6JQM - chains A and C of the 6 polymer chains in the assembly; structure by electron microscopy, 3.30 A resolution.

# Chain A (and C)
Molecule: Bifunctional protein PaaZ
Organism: Escherichia coli K-12
Notes: EC 3.3.2.12; chain C of this document is another copy of the same molecule, construct and numbering; everything in this record applies to it too
UniProtKB: P77455 (PAAZ_ECOLI); residues 2-681 here = UniProt positions 2-681
Sequence (688 residues; numbered -6 to 681; the number before each row is that of its first residue; numbers below 1 keep their minus sign (Met-6 is residue -6)):
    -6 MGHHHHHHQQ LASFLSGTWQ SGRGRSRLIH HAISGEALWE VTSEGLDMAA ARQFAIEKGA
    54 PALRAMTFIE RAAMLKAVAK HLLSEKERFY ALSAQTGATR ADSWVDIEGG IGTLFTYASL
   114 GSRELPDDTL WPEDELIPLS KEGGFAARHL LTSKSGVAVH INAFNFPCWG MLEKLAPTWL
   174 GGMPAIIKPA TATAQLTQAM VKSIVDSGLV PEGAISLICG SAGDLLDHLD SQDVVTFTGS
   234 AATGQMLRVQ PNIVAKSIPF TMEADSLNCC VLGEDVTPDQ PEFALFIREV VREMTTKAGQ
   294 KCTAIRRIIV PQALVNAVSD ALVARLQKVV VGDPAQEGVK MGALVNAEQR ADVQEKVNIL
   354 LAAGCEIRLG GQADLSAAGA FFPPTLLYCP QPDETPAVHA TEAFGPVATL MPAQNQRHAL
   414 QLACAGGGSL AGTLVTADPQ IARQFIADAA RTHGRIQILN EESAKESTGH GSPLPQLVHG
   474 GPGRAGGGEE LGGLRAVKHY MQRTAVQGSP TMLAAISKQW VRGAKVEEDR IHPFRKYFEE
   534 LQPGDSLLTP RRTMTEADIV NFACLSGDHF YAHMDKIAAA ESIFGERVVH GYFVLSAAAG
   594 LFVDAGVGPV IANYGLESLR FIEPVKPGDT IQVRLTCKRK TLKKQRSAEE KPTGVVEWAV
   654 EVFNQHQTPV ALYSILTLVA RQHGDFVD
Not modelled in the structure: -6 to 1, 680-681
Sequence notes: initiating methionine (-6); expression tag (-5 to 1)
Ligand contacts: NADPH (NDP; NADPH dihydro-nicotinamide-adenine-dinucleotide phosphate): Arg20, Ile154, Asn155, Ala156, Phe157, Asn158, Lys181, Pro182, Ala183, Thr184, Leu219, Phe230, Thr231, Gly232, Ser233, Thr236, Leu240, Glu256, Ala257, Asp258, Cys295, Gln342, Glu395, Phe397
What the authors report for this chain:
  - binding site for NADPH: Ala257, Cys295
  - catalytic residues: Glu256, Cys295, Asp561, His566 (citing earlier work)
  - mutagenesis - K69A, R613A, K636A: decreased growth
  - mutagenesis - C295A: abolished growth in response to PA as the sole carbon source
  - mutagenesis - K69A: unchanged stability

# Chain A / chain C interface
Pairs across the interface (16):
  Glu549(A) - Thr548(C)  hydrogen bond
  Ala550(A) - Ala550(C)  hydrophobic
  Val553(A) - Thr548(C)
  Val553(A) - Asp551(C)
  Asn554(A) - Asn554(C)  hydrogen bond
  Cys557(A) - Arg545(C)
  Met567(A) - Arg545(C)
  Met567(A) - Thr546(C)  hydrogen bond (backbone-backbone)
  Asp568(A) - Arg544(C)  salt bridge
  Asp568(A) - Thr546(C)
  Asp568(A) - Thr623(C)
  Lys569(A) - Thr546(C)  hydrogen bond (backbone-side chain)
  Ile570(A) - Arg544(C)
  Ile570(A) - Thr623(C)
  Ile570(A) - Gln658(C)
  Ala571(A) - Arg544(C)
Other interface residues (no listed pair), chain A (12 interface residues in all): His562, Arg580
Other interface residues (no listed pair), chain C (10 interface residues in all): Gly621

# In short
12 residues of chain A face 10 of chain C across their interface, with 4 hydrogen bonds and 1 salt bridge.
Polar contacts include Asp568(A)-Arg544(C), Glu549(A)-Thr548(C) and Asn554(A)-Asn554(C). Chain A binds NADPH.
The paper reports catalytic residues Glu256(A), Cys295(A) and Asp561(A) among others; K69A, R613A and K636A of
chain A reduce growth.
Chain A and chain C are both Bifunctional protein PaaZ (Escherichia coli K-12); the structure, Structure of
PaaZ with NADPH, was determined by electron microscopy together with 6JQL, 6JQN and 6JQO from the same study.
